5X51 - chains A and F of the 12 polymer chains in the assembly; structure by X-ray diffraction, 7.00 A resolution (low resolution: residue-level contacts below are approximate; hydrogen-bond / salt-bridge calls are withheld).

[Chain A]
Name: DNA-directed RNA polymerase subunit
From: Komagataella phaffii (strain GS115 / ATCC 20864)
Notes: EC 2.7.7.6
UniProtKB: C4R4Y0 (C4R4Y0_KOMPG); numbering as in UniProt (aligned over 1-1743)
Chain sequence (1743 residues; each row starts with the number of its first residue):
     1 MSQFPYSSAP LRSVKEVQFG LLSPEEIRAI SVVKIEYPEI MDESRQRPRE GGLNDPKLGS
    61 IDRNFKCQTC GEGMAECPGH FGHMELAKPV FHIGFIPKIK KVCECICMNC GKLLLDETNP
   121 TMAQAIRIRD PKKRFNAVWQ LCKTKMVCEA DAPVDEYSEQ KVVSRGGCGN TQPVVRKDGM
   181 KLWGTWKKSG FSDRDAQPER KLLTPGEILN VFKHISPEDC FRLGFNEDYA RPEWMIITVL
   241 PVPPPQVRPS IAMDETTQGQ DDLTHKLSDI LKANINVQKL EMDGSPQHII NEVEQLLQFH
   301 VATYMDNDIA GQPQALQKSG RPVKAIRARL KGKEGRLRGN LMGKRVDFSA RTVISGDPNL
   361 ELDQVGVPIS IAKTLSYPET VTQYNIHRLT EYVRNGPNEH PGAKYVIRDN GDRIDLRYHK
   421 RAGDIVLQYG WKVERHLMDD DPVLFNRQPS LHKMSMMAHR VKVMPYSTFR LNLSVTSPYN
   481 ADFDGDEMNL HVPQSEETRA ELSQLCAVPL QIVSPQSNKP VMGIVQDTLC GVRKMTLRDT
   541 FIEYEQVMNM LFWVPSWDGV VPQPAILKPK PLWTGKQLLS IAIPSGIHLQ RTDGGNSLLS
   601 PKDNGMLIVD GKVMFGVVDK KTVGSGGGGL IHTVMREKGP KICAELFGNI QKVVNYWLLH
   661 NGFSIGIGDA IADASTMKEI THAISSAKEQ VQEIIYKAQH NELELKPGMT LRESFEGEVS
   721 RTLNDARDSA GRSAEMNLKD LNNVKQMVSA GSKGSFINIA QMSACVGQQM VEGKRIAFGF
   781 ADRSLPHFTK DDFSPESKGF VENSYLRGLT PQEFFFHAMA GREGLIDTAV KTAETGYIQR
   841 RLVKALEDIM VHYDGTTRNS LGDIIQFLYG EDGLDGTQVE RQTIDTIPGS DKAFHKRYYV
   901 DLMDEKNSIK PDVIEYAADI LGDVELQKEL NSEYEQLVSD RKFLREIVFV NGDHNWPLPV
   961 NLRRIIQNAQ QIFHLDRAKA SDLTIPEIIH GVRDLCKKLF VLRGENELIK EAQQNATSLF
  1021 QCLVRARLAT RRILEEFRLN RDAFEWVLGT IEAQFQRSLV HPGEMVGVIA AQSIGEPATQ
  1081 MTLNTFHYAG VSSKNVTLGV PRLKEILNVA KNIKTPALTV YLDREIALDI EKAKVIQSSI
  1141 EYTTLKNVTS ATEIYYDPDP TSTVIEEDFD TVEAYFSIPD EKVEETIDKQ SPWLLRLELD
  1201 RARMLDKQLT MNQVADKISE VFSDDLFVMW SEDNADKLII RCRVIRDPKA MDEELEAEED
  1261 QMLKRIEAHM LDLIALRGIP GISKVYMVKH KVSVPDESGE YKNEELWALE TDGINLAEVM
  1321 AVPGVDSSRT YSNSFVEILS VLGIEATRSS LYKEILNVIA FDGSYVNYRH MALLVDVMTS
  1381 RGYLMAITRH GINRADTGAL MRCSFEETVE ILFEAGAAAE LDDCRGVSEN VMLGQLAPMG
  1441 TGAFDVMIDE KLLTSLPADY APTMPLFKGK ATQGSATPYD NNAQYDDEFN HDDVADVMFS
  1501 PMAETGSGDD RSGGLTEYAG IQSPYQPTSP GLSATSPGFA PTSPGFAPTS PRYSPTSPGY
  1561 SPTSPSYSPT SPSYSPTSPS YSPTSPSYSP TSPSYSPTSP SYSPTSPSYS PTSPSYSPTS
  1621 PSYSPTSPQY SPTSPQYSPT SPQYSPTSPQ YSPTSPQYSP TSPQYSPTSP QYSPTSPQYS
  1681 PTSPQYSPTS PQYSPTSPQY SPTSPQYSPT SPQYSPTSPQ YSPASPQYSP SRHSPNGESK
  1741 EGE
Not modelled in the structure: 1-5, 151-164, 188-194, 204-206, 255-256, 347, 808, 946-947, 1088-1095, 1141, 1179-1189, 1246-1256, 1278-1279, 1398, 1454-1743
Metal / ion sites: Zn2+ site 1: C70, H80; Zn2+ site 2: C107, C110, C148

[Chain F]
Name: RNA polymerase subunit ABC23, common to RNA polymerases I, II, and III
From: Komagataella phaffii (strain GS115 / ATCC 20864)
UniProtKB: C4R1V1 (C4R1V1_KOMPG); numbering as in UniProt (aligned over 1-155)
Chain sequence (155 residues; row label = number of the first residue in the row):
     1 MSEDEAFNEQ TENFENFEDE HFSDDNFEDR STQPEDYAVG VTADGRQIIN GDGIQEVNGT
    61 IKAHRKRSNK ELAILKEERT TTPYLTKYER ARILGTRALQ ISMNAPVLVD IEGETDPLQI
   121 AMKELSQRKI PLVIRRYLPD GSYEDWGCDE LIVDN
Not modelled in the structure: 1-71

[Interface between chain A and chain F]
Pairs across the interface (61; chain A residue first):
  T380(A) - S102(F)
  V381(A) - N104(F)
  T382(A) - S102(F)
  T382(A) - N104(F)
  Y384(A) - V107(F)
  Y384(A) - T115(F)
  N385(A) - T115(F)
  Y429(A) - N104(F)
  G430(A) - N104(F)
  S495(A) - L99(F)
  E496(A) - A98(F)
  E496(A) - L99(F)
  E496(A) - S102(F)
  E496(A) - P117(F)
  E497(A) - G95(F)
  E497(A) - T96(F)
  E497(A) - L99(F)
  A500(A) - G95(F)
  Q504(A) - R90(F)
  Q504(A) - A91(F)
  L505(A) - Y88(F)
  L505(A) - A91(F)
  H852(A) - P139(F)
  Y853(A) - T81(F)
  Y853(A) - T86(F)
  Y853(A) - E89(F)
  Y853(A) - R136(F)
  Y853(A) - Y137(F)
  D854(A) - P139(F)
  R858(A) - P139(F)
  R1003(A) - T80(F)
  R1003(A) - T81(F)
  R1003(A) - P83(F)
  R1057(A) - D154(F)
  H1061(A) - T86(F)
  H1061(A) - K87(F)
  P1062(A) - T86(F)
  E1064(A) - K87(F)
  E1064(A) - Y88(F)
  T1441(A) - Y88(F)
  T1441(A) - R92(F)
  G1442(A) - R92(F)
  A1443(A) - Y137(F)
  F1444(A) - E89(F)
  F1444(A) - R92(F)
  F1444(A) - I134(F)
  F1444(A) - R135(F)
  F1444(A) - R136(F)
  F1444(A) - Y137(F)
  D1445(A) - V133(F)
  D1445(A) - I134(F)
  D1445(A) - R135(F)
  D1445(A) - Y137(F)
  V1446(A) - R92(F)
  V1446(A) - V133(F)
  M1447(A) - L132(F)
  M1447(A) - V133(F)
  M1447(A) - R135(F)
  I1448(A) - P131(F)
  I1448(A) - L132(F)
  D1449(A) - V133(F)
Other interface residues (no listed pair), chain A (38 interface residues in all): S503, T856, G1004, Q1056, G1063, G1440, L1453
Other interface residues (no listed pair), chain F (36 interface residues in all): T82, Y84, L85, I101, M103, D116, L118, L138

[In short]
38 residues of chain A face 36 of chain F across their interface. C70(A) and H80(A) coordinate Zn2+ site 1.
C107(A), C110(A) and C148(A) form the Zn2+ site 2.
Chain A is DNA-directed RNA polymerase subunit and chain F is RNA polymerase subunit ABC23, common to RNA
polymerases I, II, and III, both from Komagataella phaffii (strain GS115 / ATCC 20864); the structure, RNA
Polymerase II from Komagataella Pastoris (Type-3 crystal), was determined by X-ray diffraction (same
publication as 5X4Z and 5X50).
